PDB entry 5T0B | X-ray diffraction, 2.00 A resolution | chains B and F of the 6 polymer chains in the assembly

Chain B (and F):
Molecule: Hemagglutinin HA2 chain
From: H6N1 subtype
Notes: chain F of this document is another copy of the same molecule, construct and numbering; everything in this record applies to it too
UniProt: A0A0J9X267 (A0A0J9X267_9INFA); residues 1-180 here = UniProt positions 1-180
Sequence (180 residues; row label = number of the first residue in the row):
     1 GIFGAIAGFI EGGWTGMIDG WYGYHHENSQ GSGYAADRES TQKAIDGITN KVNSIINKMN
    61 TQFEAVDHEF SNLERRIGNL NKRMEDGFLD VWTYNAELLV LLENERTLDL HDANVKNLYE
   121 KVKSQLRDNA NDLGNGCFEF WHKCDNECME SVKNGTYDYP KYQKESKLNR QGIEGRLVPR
Unresolved in the structure: 174-180 (chain F: 173-180)
Disulfide bonds: Cys-144/Cys-148

Interface between chain B and chain F:
Residue-residue contacts (43):
  Gly-1(B) / Asn-117(F)
  Ile-2(B) / Phe-3(F)  hydrophobic
  Ile-2(B) / Ala-113(F)  hydrophobic
  Ile-2(B) / Asn-117(F)  hydrogen bond (backbone-side chain)
  Phe-3(B) / Phe-3(F)  hydrophobic
  Phe-3(B) / Asn-117(F)
  Gly-4(B) / Asn-117(F)
  Arg-76(B) / His-68(F)
  Arg-76(B) / Glu-69(F)  hydrogen bond (side chain-backbone)
  Arg-76(B) / Phe-70(F)
  Arg-76(B) / Glu-74(F)  salt bridge
  Asn-79(B) / Val-66(F)
  Asn-79(B) / His-68(F)
  Leu-80(B) / Leu-80(F)  hydrophobic
  Leu-80(B) / Asn-81(F)
  Leu-80(B) / Met-84(F)  hydrophobic
  Arg-83(B) / Phe-63(F)
  Arg-83(B) / Glu-64(F)  hydrogen bond (side chain-backbone)
  Arg-83(B) / Val-66(F)
  Arg-83(B) / Asn-81(F)  hydrogen bond
  Arg-83(B) / Met-84(F)
  Arg-83(B) / Glu-85(F)  salt bridge
  Met-84(B) / Met-84(F)  hydrophobic
  Met-84(B) / Phe-88(F)
  Gly-87(B) / Phe-88(F)
  Phe-88(B) / Phe-88(F)
  Asp-90(B) / Thr-61(F)
  Asp-90(B) / Trp-92(F)
  Val-91(B) / Trp-92(F)  hydrophobic
  Tyr-94(B) / Lys-58(F)
  Tyr-94(B) / Met-59(F)
  Tyr-94(B) / Trp-92(F)  hydrophobic
  Tyr-94(B) / Asn-95(F)
  Tyr-94(B) / Leu-99(F)
  Glu-97(B) / Lys-58(F)  salt bridge
  Leu-98(B) / Leu-99(F)  hydrophobic
  Leu-101(B) / Lys-58(F)
  Leu-102(B) / Glu-103(F)
  Leu-102(B) / Arg-106(F)
  Glu-105(B) / Arg-106(F)  salt bridge
  Lys-116(B) / Glu-120(F)  salt bridge
  Asn-131(B) / Arg-127(F)  hydrogen bond
  Asp-132(B) / Arg-127(F)  salt bridge
Interface residues without a listed pair, chain B (25 interface residues in all): Ile-77, Asn-95, Arg-106
Interface residues without a listed pair, chain F (31 interface residues in all): Ser-54, Gln-62, Ala-65, Ile-77, Val-91, Leu-102

In short:
25 residues of chain B and 31 residues of chain F are in contact, with 5 hydrogen bonds and 6 salt bridges.
Polar pairs include Arg-76(B)/Glu-74(F), Arg-83(B)/Glu-85(F) and Glu-97(B)/Lys-58(F).
Chain B and chain F are both Hemagglutinin HA2 chain (H6N1 subtype); the structure, Crystal structure of H6
hemagglutinin G225D mutant from Taiwan (2013) H6N1 influenza virus in complex with ..., was determined by
X-ray diffraction, deposited together with 5T08, 5T0D and 5T0E.
